PDB entry 1KYF | X-ray diffraction, 1.22 A resolution | chains A and P

# Chain A
Name: Alpha-adaptin C
Source organism: Mus musculus
Notes: fragment: c-terminal appendage (ear) residues 701-938
UniProt: P17427 (AP2A2_MOUSE); residue numbers follow UniProt; this construct covers 701-938
Chain sequence (247 residues; each row starts with the number of its first residue):
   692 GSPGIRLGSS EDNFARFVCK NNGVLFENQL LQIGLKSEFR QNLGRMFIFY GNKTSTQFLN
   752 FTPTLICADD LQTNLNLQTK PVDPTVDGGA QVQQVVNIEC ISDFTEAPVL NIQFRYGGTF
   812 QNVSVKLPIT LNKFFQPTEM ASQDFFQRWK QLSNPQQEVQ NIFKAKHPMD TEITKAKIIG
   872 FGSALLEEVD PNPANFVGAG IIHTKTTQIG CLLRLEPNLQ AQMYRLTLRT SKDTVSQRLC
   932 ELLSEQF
Sequence notes: cloning artifact (692-700)

# Chain P
Name: Epidermal growth factor receptor substrate 15
UniProt: P42567 (EP15_MOUSE); residue numbers follow UniProt; this construct covers 627-632
Chain sequence (6 residues; numbered 627 to 632; the number before each row is that of its first residue):
   627 GSDPFK
Unresolved in the structure: 627

# Interface between chain A and chain P
Residue-residue contacts - 8 pairs, chain A then chain P:
  Phe836(A) with Phe631(P), hydrophobic
  Phe837(A) with Pro630(P), hydrophobic; Phe631(P), hydrophobic
  Trp840(A) with Phe631(P)
  Lys841(A) with Pro630(P), hydrogen bond (side chain-backbone)
  Asp881(A) with Phe631(P)
  Pro882(A) with Pro630(P)
  Arg905(A) with Phe631(P)
Other interface residues (no listed pair), chain A (10 interface residues in all): Val880, Val888, Arg920
Other interface residues (no listed pair), chain P (3 interface residues in all): Lys632

# In short
Chain A and chain P form an interface of 10 and 3 residues respectively, with 1 hydrogen bond. Its one
hydrogen-bonded contact is Lys841(A)-Pro630(P).
Chain A is Alpha-adaptin C (Mus musculus) and chain P is Epidermal growth factor receptor substrate 15; the
structure, Ap-2 clathrin adaptor alpha-appendage in complex with EPS15 dpf peptide, was determined by X-ray
diffraction together with 1KY6, 1KY7, 1KYD and 1KYU from the same study.
